Entry 2JZW (solution NMR); this record covers chains A and B.

== Chain A ==
Name: HIV-1 nucleocapsid protein NCp7(12-55)
Amino-acid sequence (44 residues; each row starts with the number of its first residue):
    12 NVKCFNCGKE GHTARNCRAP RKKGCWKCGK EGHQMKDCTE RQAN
Metal / ion sites: Zn2+ site 1: Cys15, Cys18, His23, Cys28; Zn2+ site 2: Cys36, Cys39, His44, Cys49

== Chain B ==
Molecule: 14-nt DNA strand
Sequence (14 nucleotides; numbered 101 to 114; the number before each row is that of its first residue):
   101 GTCCCTGTTC GGGC

== Chain A / chain B interface ==
Pairs across the interface (37; chain A residue first):
  Asn12(A) - DC104(B)  phosphate contact
  Val13(A) - DC105(B)  base contact
  Phe16(A) - DT106(B)  base contact
  Asn17(A) - DT108(B)  base contact
  Asn17(A) - DT109(B)  base contact
  Gly22(A) - DC105(B)  base contact
  Gly22(A) - DG111(B)  base contact
  His23(A) - DC105(B)  base contact
  His23(A) - DG111(B)  base contact
  Thr24(A) - DC105(B)  base contact
  Thr24(A) - DT106(B)  sugar contact
  Ala25(A) - DT108(B)  base contact
  Arg26(A) - DT108(B)  base contact
  Arg26(A) - DC110(B)  base contact
  Arg26(A) - DG111(B)  base contact
  Arg26(A) - DG112(B)  sugar contact
  Asn27(A) - DG111(B)  base contact
  Cys28(A) - DT109(B)  base contact
  Arg29(A) - DT109(B)  base contact
  Arg29(A) - DC110(B)  phosphate contact
  Arg29(A) - DG111(B)  phosphate contact
  Ala30(A) - DT109(B)  base contact
  Arg32(A) - DG107(B)  base contact
  Arg32(A) - DT108(B)  phosphate contact
  Arg32(A) - DT109(B)  base contact
  Lys33(A) - DG107(B)  base contact
  Lys34(A) - DG107(B)  base contact
  Gly35(A) - DG107(B)  base contact
  Cys36(A) - DG107(B)  base contact
  Trp37(A) - DT106(B)  base contact
  Trp37(A) - DG107(B)  base contact
  Trp37(A) - DT108(B)  base contact
  Gln45(A) - DG107(B)  base contact
  Met46(A) - DT106(B)  base contact
  Met46(A) - DG107(B)  base contact
  Lys47(A) - DT106(B)  phosphate contact
  Lys47(A) - DG107(B)  phosphate contact

== In short ==
22 residues of chain A face 9 of chain B across their interface. Cys15(A), Cys18(A), His23(A) and Cys28(A)
coordinate Zn2+ site 1. Cys36(A), Cys39(A), His44(A) and Cys49(A) form the Zn2+ site 2.
Here chain A is HIV-1 nucleocapsid protein NCp7(12-55) and chain B is a 14-nt DNA strand. Entry 2JZW (How the
HIV-1 nucleocapsid protein binds and destabilises the (-)primer binding site during reverse transcription) was
determined by solution NMR, deposited together with 2EXF.
